PDB entry 7NDQ | X-ray diffraction, 2.55 A resolution | chains AAA and BBB of the 5 polymer chains in the assembly

== Chain AAA ==
Molecule: HLA class I histocompatibility antigen, alpha chain E
Source organism: Homo sapiens
Reference sequence: P13747 (HLAE_HUMAN); residues 1-276 here correspond to UniProt positions 22-297 (UniProt number = residue number + 21)
Amino-acid sequence (277 residues; each row starts with the number of its first residue; numbering starts at 0):
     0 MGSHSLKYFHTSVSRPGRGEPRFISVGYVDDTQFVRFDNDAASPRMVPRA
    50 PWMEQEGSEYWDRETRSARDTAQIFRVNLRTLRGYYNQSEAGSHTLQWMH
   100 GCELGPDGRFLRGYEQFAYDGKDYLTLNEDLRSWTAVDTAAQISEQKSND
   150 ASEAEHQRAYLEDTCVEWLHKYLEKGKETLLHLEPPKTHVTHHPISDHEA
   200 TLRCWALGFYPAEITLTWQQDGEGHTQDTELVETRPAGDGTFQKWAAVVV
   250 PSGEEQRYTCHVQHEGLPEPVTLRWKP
Not modelled in the structure: 0
Cystine bridges: C101-C164, C203-C259
Differences from the reference sequence: initiating methionine (0)
What the authors report for this chain:
  - mutagenesis - S147C: abolished binding to HLA-E-Gag6V-specific TCRs
  - mutagenesis - F116C: unchanged binding to HLA-E-Gag6V TCRs
  - mutagenesis - Y84C, Y84C/A139C, F116C, S147C: increased stability
  - mutagenesis - S147C: unchanged binding to HLA-E-inhA- and HLA-E-UL40-specific TCRs
  - mutagenesis - F116C: unchanged binding to HLA-E-inhA and HLA-E-UL40 TCRs

== Chain BBB ==
Molecule: Beta-2-microglobulin
Source organism: Homo sapiens
Reference sequence: P61769 (B2MG_HUMAN); residues 1-99 here correspond to UniProt positions 21-119 (UniProt number = residue number + 20)
Amino-acid sequence (100 residues; each row starts with the number of its first residue; numbering starts at 0):
     0 MIQRTPKIQVYSRHPAENGKSNFLNCYVSGFHPSDIEVDLLKNGERIEKV
    50 EHSDLSFSKDWSFYLLYYTEFTPTEKDEYACRVNHVTLSQPKIVKWDRDM
Cystine bridges: C25-C80
Differences from the reference sequence: initiating methionine (0)

== Interface between chain AAA and chain BBB ==
Residue-residue contacts (60):
  F8(AAA) with F56(BBB), hydrophobic
  H9(AAA) with F56(BBB)
  T10(AAA) with L54(BBB); F56(BBB); F62(BBB)
  V12(AAA) with S33(BBB)
  I23(AAA) with L54(BBB)
  V25(AAA) with D53(BBB); L54(BBB); S55(BBB)
  Y27(AAA) with S55(BBB); Y63(BBB), hydrogen bond
  Q32(AAA) with D53(BBB), hydrogen bond
  R35(AAA) with D53(BBB), salt bridge
  R48(AAA) with D53(BBB), salt bridge
  Q96(AAA) with H31(BBB), hydrogen bond; F56(BBB); W60(BBB), hydrogen bond (side chain-backbone); F62(BBB)
  W97(AAA) with F56(BBB)
  M98(AAA) with F56(BBB), hydrophobic; S57(BBB); W60(BBB), hydrophobic
  Q115(AAA) with W60(BBB)
  F116(AAA) with W60(BBB)
  A117(AAA) with W60(BBB)
  D119(AAA) with M0(BBB); I1(BBB), hydrogen bond (backbone-backbone); H31(BBB)
  G120(AAA) with H31(BBB); W60(BBB)
  K121(AAA) with I1(BBB)
  D122(AAA) with W60(BBB), hydrogen bond
  H192(AAA) with D98(BBB), salt bridge
  R202(AAA) with D98(BBB), hydrogen bond (side chain-backbone); M99(BBB)
  W204(AAA) with D98(BBB); M99(BBB)
  L206(AAA) with P14(BBB)
  V231(AAA) with Q8(BBB)
  E232(AAA) with K6(BBB), salt bridge; Q8(BBB), hydrogen bond (backbone-side chain); Y26(BBB); S28(BBB), hydrogen bond
  R234(AAA) with Q8(BBB), hydrogen bond; Y10(BBB); M99(BBB), hydrogen bond (side chain-backbone)
  P235(AAA) with Y10(BBB), hydrogen bond (backbone-side chain); N24(BBB); Y26(BBB); L65(BBB), hydrophobic
  A236(AAA) with R12(BBB), hydrogen bond (backbone-side chain); N24(BBB), hydrogen bond (backbone-side chain)
  G237(AAA) with R12(BBB), hydrogen bond (backbone-side chain); L65(BBB)
  D238(AAA) with R12(BBB)
  Q242(AAA) with Y10(BBB); S11(BBB), hydrogen bond (side chain-backbone); R12(BBB), hydrogen bond (side chain-backbone)
  W244(AAA) with M99(BBB), hydrogen bond (side chain-backbone)
Other interface residues (no listed pair), chain AAA (37 interface residues in all): S92, H93, T94, T233
Other interface residues (no listed pair), chain BBB (28 interface residues in all): R3, P32, K58, D59

== In short ==
37 residues of chain AAA and 28 residues of chain BBB are in contact; the contacts include 18 hydrogen bonds
and 4 salt bridges. Polar pairs include R35(AAA)-D53(BBB), R48(AAA)-D53(BBB) and H192(AAA)-D98(BBB). From the
paper: Y84C, Y84C/A139C and F116C of chain AAA, among others, increase stability; S147C of chain AAA abolishes
binding to HLA-E-Gag6V-specific TCRs.
Here chain AAA is HLA class I histocompatibility antigen, alpha chain E and chain BBB is Beta-2-microglobulin,
both from Homo sapiens. Entry 7NDQ (Gag:02 TCR in complex with HLA-E) was determined by X-ray diffraction
together with 6ZKW, 6ZKX, 6ZKY, 6ZKZ, 7NDT and 7NDU from the same study.
